6KIQ - chains b and M of the 3 polymer chains in the assembly; structure by electron microscopy, 3.62 A resolution.

== Chain b ==
Protein: Tubulin beta chain
From: Sus scrofa
UniProt: P02554 (TBB_PIG); the author numbering skips numbers that UniProt does not, so the offset changes along the chain: 2-44 = UniProt 2-44; 47-360 = UniProt 45-358; 369-437 = UniProt 359-427
Amino-acid sequence (426 residues; row label = number of the first residue in the row; note: 10 numbers in that range are skipped by the numbering (no residue carries them; nothing is unmodelled there)):
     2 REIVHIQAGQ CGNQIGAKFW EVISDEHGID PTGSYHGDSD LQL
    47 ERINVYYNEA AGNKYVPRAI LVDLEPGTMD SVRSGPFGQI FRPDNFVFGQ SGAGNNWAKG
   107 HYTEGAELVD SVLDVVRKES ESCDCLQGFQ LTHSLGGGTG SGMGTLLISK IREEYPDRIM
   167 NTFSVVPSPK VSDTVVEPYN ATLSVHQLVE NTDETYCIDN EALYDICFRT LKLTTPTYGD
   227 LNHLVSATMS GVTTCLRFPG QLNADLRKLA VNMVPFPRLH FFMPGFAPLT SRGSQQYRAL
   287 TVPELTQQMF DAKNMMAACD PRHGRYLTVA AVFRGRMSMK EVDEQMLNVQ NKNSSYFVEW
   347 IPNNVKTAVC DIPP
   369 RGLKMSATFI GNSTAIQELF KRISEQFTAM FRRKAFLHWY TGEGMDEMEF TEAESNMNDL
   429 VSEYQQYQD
UniProt features mapped onto this chain:
  - binding site (GTP): Gln11, Glu71, Ser140, Gly144, Thr145, Gly146, Asn206, Asn228
  - binding site (Mg(2+)): Glu71
  - modified residue: Ser40 (Phosphoserine), Lys60 (N6-acetyllysine), Ser174 (Phosphoserine), Thr287 (Phosphothreonine), Thr292 (Phosphothreonine), Arg320 (Omega-N-methylarginine)
  - cross-link (Glycyl lysine isopeptide (Lys-Gly)): Lys60 (interchain with G-Cter in ubiquitin), Lys326 (interchain with G-Cter in ubiquitin)

== Chain M ==
Protein: Dynein heavy chain, cytoplasmic
From: Saccharomyces cerevisiae S288c
UniProt: P36022 (DYHC_YEAST); residues 3095-3224 here = UniProt positions 3095-3224
Amino-acid sequence (130 residues; row label = number of the first residue in the row):
  3095 MKSIQDCEPT ILEAQRGVKN IKKQQLTEIR SMVNPPSGVK IVMEAVCAIL GYQFSNWRDI
  3155 QQFIRKDDFI HNIVHYDTTL HMKPQIRKYM EEEFLSDPNF TYETINRASK ACGPLYQWVN
  3215 AQINFSKCLE
Differences from the reference sequence: engineered mutation Cys3101 (Ile in P36022), Cys3222 (Val in P36022)

== How chain b and chain M interact ==
Pairs across the interface (11):
  Ser155(b) with Arg3159(M), hydrogen bond
  Glu159(b) with Gln3156(M); Arg3159(M), salt bridge
  Pro162(b) with Arg3152(M); Gln3155(M)
  Glu196(b) with Arg3124(M), salt bridge
  Asn197(b) with Arg3159(M), hydrogen bond
  Phe262(b) with Glu3122(M)
  Pro263(b) with Glu3122(M)
  Arg264(b) with Thr3121(M)
  Asp427(b) with Lys3117(M), salt bridge
Interface residues without a listed pair, chain b (11 interface residues in all): Arg158, Val195
Interface features reported in the paper:
  - specific contacts: Asp427(b)-Lys3117(M) (salt bridge)
  - interface residues, chain b: Glu159(b)
  - interface residues, chain M: Arg3124(M), Arg3152(M), Arg3159(M)

== Summary ==
11 residues of chain b face 8 of chain M across their interface, with 2 hydrogen bonds and 3 salt bridges.
Polar contacts include Glu159(b)-Arg3159(M), Glu196(b)-Arg3124(M) and Asp427(b)-Lys3117(M). The authors report
a salt bridge between Asp427(b) and Lys3117(M). From the paper: interface residues Glu159(b) and Arg3124(M)
among others.
Chain b is Tubulin beta chain (Sus scrofa) and chain M is Dynein heavy chain, cytoplasmic (Saccharomyces
cerevisiae S288c); the structure, Complex of yeast cytoplasmic dynein MTBD-High and MT with DTT, was
determined by electron microscopy together with 6KIO from the same study.
